8F5P - chains A and D of the 6 polymer chains in the assembly; structure by electron microscopy, 3.40 A resolution.

Chain A:
Name: NET domain-containing protein
Organism: Leishmania tarentolae
UniProtKB: A0A640KKJ7 (A0A640KKJ7_LEITA); residues 1-368 here = UniProt positions 1-368
Amino-acid sequence (368 residues; row label = number of the first residue in the row):
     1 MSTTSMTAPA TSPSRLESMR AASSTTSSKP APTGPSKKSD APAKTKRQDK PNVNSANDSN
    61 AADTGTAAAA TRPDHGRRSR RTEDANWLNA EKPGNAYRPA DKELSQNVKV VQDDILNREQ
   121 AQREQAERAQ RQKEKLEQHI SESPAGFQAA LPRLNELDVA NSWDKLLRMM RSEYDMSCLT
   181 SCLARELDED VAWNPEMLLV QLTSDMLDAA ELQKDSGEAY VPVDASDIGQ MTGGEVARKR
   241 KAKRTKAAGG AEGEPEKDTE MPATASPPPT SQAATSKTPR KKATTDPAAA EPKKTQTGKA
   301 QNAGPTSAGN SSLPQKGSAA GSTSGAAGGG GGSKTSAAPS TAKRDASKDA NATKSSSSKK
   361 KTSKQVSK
Unresolved in the structure: 1-144, 220-368

Chain D:
Name: TPR_REGION domain-containing protein
Organism: Leishmania tarentolae
UniProtKB: A0A640K949 (A0A640K949_LEITA); residue numbers follow UniProt; this construct covers 1-1642
Amino-acid sequence (1642 residues; row label = number of the first residue in the row):
     1 MQPSSSFLPD VWMAVTREPH IPEITPLSRI LAAAAISTYS RQVEYDLDTG CKKKRTAPPP
    61 SPPPPSSPPP SPRLTLANAA AMTTTILRTN YALLLFYVRE KYWHHAEEVC LSVIQSTDDH
   121 MFRVWRALTL ERQGMANDAI REYKAVESRR TTAVPALMGM QLIYKHNRDQ EGVAQTEAKL
   181 DGFEIAANMG GWVQAAALCW AMGDINAARD ILLRFTDNEA AMAYRDEYTN YGTIRGWVDL
   241 LSGRGALLEK AGALFTSVMD MEEAQYSYFQ ADNESGSGSR GTTKWIDLNA ALGYVAFLER
   301 KTQLAKAQSL LDRLFVLYPN CSIPPLVGKA RLLMQAEDWE QAIEVTHRIL AHDKSNVEAL
   361 ALEALYAMAK DTRHDAAPVR VRRLLDAVRA KEPRNVALLH QFALVFSRLA GDRLDLLSLT
   421 TQFSDMAYAL DSRNGDVLCG LGYQQLYRHD DKAATETFRK AATLTDSLDP LLGTVTCLLR
   481 QGDMEAAATQ LQLCNQLQPA AQRNAELSML NAQLRWHRRG MEEETAVLRY LDQAAEAIKQ
   541 DVKERAGVGM EVYVHLNAPV ALAIAHAYIM HCRNEPPDPM FKHADVVGEK CGRHLEFIVQ
   601 HLPACMEAQL MLAKVWFVTG EVRKAQNLLK STLIVQEQPL PDAFLLSSQI CQYMGDTKLA
   661 CQALAQARTL DFSLQEKPLY NLLLGTVKGT TGEYAEALAS LQRAYNTVKS AATAPSAGKP
   721 TNPLSVPETV TLYLQLAQAQ LRVRDVDAAR ETLTEAALKF RGSAQIGRVI IAQAMLAART
   781 DVDKSIELLR QVSSKSEFYI AAHSQLGKLF LTHKHNVAMY IQCFQEMAES VPSAQSYVEL
   841 GEAYTTIQEP EQAIAAYEKA KALSPSSSEL SVRVGRALVA AHDYAKAIRY YQDALVTDPH
   901 LSIVRADLAT LQWRLGHIEE ARETIVASPV YELPSTDGAG AGVASAAAAG SAEAVGTAIE
   961 RINLYLLLYK VLRDQPWTVP LSEEGTAAAD SDDNHGDAAL TALLTARSLQ RRLLEHQLRT
  1021 TEAPEVITEQ RVVMSRICTE AGARCIYSTP APPPFSVVMT DKKVEAAAAL AVQSAIASRL
  1081 TNAREYLREA IAFDESNERA QLESAQLCYR TGDTEGCEQH CTTVLRMAEG SANTADAAIL
  1141 LANLYTEQNR DEDARNMFED LLRKTPQHYE ALVYYLILLY HAGQLPEAKE ALERAAAAVP
  1201 IGQRADPGLS YVRGLYEHLC NNNAEALRHF NLARLPAGNP WCTRALVRMI RIYLVPTTQD
  1261 LWVRGTSPAA AAATAVADPP RAKEQQQKSA TPGKVPLAAA TTGSTELHDN IRHAEQLLLL
  1321 LPVHSEERRI LQAYCTMATR RPEELETALH LFLECIVAAE TGGVSAAMTA EKNGGSGSPK
  1381 KTAAEERKQP RRGKGGDSDD DEDLQLLASM HEAAAELAQR SSGNSTATLA FALQCKVIHP
  1441 EAFLGLAICL FISGQETAAR NVLARLLESK DITTKMSAMK QAEDKEDAAS KDAASKEAAE
  1501 PAAPMVLSPP IAILTCSEDD TIERAMLFEA YMDTQEGRLK DARFVLQQVL SANEGCSSAW
  1561 NELGLIYERN QKHKNASQCY QKAWKLVQEA DPDVGYKLGF NYLRGGQPVK AIDVCKRVLT
  1621 HHATYPRIEA DIMDAAYSML RP
Unresolved in the structure: 1-868, 932-952, 975-991, 1010, 1265-1303, 1362-1399, 1420-1427, 1472-1509

How chain A and chain D interact:
Residue-residue contacts - 49 pairs, chain A then chain D:
  Ala145(A) with Arg1627(D)
  Phe147(A) with Pro1592(D), hydrophobic; His1622(D); Thr1624(D); Tyr1625(D), hydrophobic
  Gln148(A) with Glu1306(D); Leu1307(D)
  Ala149(A) with Pro1256(D), hydrophobic; Asn1310(D), hydrogen bond (backbone-side chain)
  Leu151(A) with Leu1227(D), hydrophobic; Ile1252(D), hydrophobic; Tyr1253(D), hydrophobic; Pro1256(D), hydrophobic; Asn1310(D)
  Pro152(A) with Tyr1253(D), hydrogen bond (backbone-side chain)
  Arg153(A) with Asp1309(D), salt bridge; His1313(D)
  Leu154(A) with Tyr1253(D); His1313(D); Gln1316(D); Leu1317(D), hydrophobic
  Leu157(A) with Asn1231(D); Tyr1253(D)
  Asp158(A) with Asn1231(D), hydrogen bond
  Asp164(A) with Gln1316(D); Leu1320(D)
  Lys165(A) with Asp1400(D), salt bridge; Asp1403(D)
  Leu167(A) with Leu1320(D), hydrophobic
  Arg168(A) with Gln1316(D), hydrogen bond; Leu1319(D); Asp1403(D), salt bridge; Leu1406(D)
  Met169(A) with Glu1402(D)
  Arg171(A) with Leu1320(D), hydrogen bond (side chain-backbone); Val1323(D)
  Glu173(A) with Val1323(D); His1324(D), hydrogen bond (backbone-side chain)
  Tyr174(A) with Val1323(D), hydrophobic; His1324(D)
  Asp175(A) with Pro1322(D)
  Ser177(A) with Ala1237(D); Gly1238(D)
  Thr180(A) with Ala1237(D)
  Ser181(A) with Pro1236(D); Ala1237(D), hydrogen bond (side chain-backbone)
  Arg185(A) with Arg1204(D); Leu1235(D)
  Gln213(A) with Gly1202(D)
Other interface residues (no listed pair), chain A (26 interface residues in all): Ser172, Glu218
Other interface residues (no listed pair), chain D (44 interface residues in all): Ala1197, Val1199, Ile1201, Asn1223, Ala1224, Arg1228, Leu1232, Met1249, Thr1257, Leu1321, Leu1407, Pro1626

Summary:
26 residues of chain A and 44 residues of chain D are in contact, with 7 hydrogen bonds and 3 salt bridges.
Among the polar pairs are Arg153(A)-Asp1309(D), Lys165(A)-Asp1400(D) and Arg168(A)-Asp1403(D).
Chain A is NET domain-containing protein and chain D is TPR_REGION domain-containing protein, both from
Leishmania tarentolae; the structure, Structure of Leishmania tarentolae IFT-A (state 2), was determined by
electron microscopy, deposited together with 8F5O.
